Entry 2F9U (X-ray diffraction, 2.60 A resolution); this record covers chains A and D of the 4 polymer chains in the assembly.

[Chain A]
Name: NS3 protease/helicase'
From: Hepatitis C virus
Notes: fragment: protease domain (Residues : 1-181)
UniProtKB: Q91RS4 (Q91RS4_9HEPC); numbering as in UniProt (aligned over 1-181)
Chain sequence (199 residues; each row starts with the number of its first residue; numbers below 1 keep their minus sign (Ala-9 is residue -9)):
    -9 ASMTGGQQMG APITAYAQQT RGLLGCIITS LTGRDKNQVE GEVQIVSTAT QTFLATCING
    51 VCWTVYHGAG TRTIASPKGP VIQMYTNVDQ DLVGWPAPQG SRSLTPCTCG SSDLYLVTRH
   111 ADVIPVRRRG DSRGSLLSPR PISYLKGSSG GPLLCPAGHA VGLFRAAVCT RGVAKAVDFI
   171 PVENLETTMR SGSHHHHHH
Not modelled in the structure: -9 to 0, 184-189
Construct notes: cloning artifact (-9 to 0, 182-183); expression tag (184-189)
Covalently attached groups: compound 5NH linked to Ser139
Bound ions: Zn2+: Cys97, Cys99, Cys145
Ligand contacts: 5NH (1,1-dimethylethyl [1-cyclohexyl-2-[3-[[[1-[2-[[2-[[2-(dimethylamino)-2-oxo-1-phenylethyl]amino]-2-oxoethyl]amino]-1,2-dioxoethyl]pentyl]amino]carbonyl]-2-azabicyclo[2.2.1]heptan-2-yl]-2-oxoethyl]carbamate): Thr40, Gln41, Thr42, Phe43, Val55, His57, Arg109, Arg123, Ile132, Leu135, Lys136, Gly137, Ser138, Phe154, Arg155, Ala156, Ala157, Val158, Cys159, Asp168

[Chain D]
Name: polyprotein
Notes: fragment: Residues: 21-39
Chain sequence (23 residues; each row starts with the number of its first residue):
    19 KKGSVVIVGR IVLSGKPAII PKK
Not modelled in the structure: 19-20, 40-41
Construct notes: cloning artifact (19-20, 40-41); engineered mutation Ser22 (Cys576 in 51039195)

[Interface between chain A and chain D]
Contacting residue pairs (18):
  Thr4(A) with Leu31(D), hydrogen bond (side chain-backbone); Ser32(D)
  Ala5(A) with Ser32(D)
  Tyr6(A) with Ser32(D); Gly33(D); Lys34(D); Pro35(D)
  Ala7(A) with Lys34(D), hydrogen bond (backbone-side chain); Ile38(D); Pro39(D)
  Gln8(A) with Pro35(D); Ala36(D), hydrogen bond (side chain-backbone); Ile37(D); Ile38(D); Pro39(D)
  Gln9(A) with Ile37(D); Ile38(D), hydrogen bond (backbone-backbone); Pro39(D)

[Overview]
6 residues of chain A and 9 residues of chain D are in contact, with 4 hydrogen bonds. Polar contacts include
Thr4(A)-Leu31(D), Ala7(A)-Lys34(D) and Gln8(A)-Ala36(D). Compound 5NH is covalently linked to Ser139(A).
Cys97(A), Cys99(A) and Cys145(A) coordinate Zn2+.
Here chain A is NS3 protease/helicase' (Hepatitis C virus) and chain D is polyprotein. Entry 2F9U (HCV NS3
protease domain with NS4a peptide and a ketoamide inhibitor with a P2 norborane) was determined by X-ray
diffraction.
